PDB entry 4AOD | electron microscopy, 6.00 A resolution (low resolution: residue-level contacts below are approximate; hydrogen-bond / salt-bridge calls are withheld) | chains A and B of the 5 polymer chains in the assembly

Chain A (and B):
Name: Acetylcholine-binding protein type 1
Organism: Biomphalaria glabrata
Notes: chain B of this document is another copy of the same molecule, construct and numbering; everything in this record applies to it too
Amino-acid sequence (205 residues; numbered 1 to 205; the number before each row is that of its first residue):
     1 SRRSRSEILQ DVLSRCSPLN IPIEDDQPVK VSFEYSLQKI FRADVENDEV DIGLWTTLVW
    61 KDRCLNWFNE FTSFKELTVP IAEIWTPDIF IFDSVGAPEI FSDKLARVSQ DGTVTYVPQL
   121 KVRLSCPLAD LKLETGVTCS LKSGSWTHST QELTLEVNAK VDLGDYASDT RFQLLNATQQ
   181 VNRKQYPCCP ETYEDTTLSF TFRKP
Disulfide bonds: C126-C139, C188-C189
Reported in the primary citation:
  - contacts within the chain: C16-C64
  - post-translational modification sites: N176 (proposed by the authors, not directly observed)
  - self-association interface (contacts with another copy of this molecule); pairs are residue here / residue on that copy: R2-D26 (salt bridge), D25-R63 (salt bridge), E70-R3 (salt bridge), F71-F71 (hydrophobic contact), R107

Chain A / chain B interface:
Contacting residue pairs (74):
  I21(A) with S1(B); R5(B); S6(B)
  I23(A) with S1(B); R2(B); R3(B); S6(B)
  E24(A) with S1(B); R2(B); R3(B); S4(B); S6(B)
  D25(A) with S1(B); R2(B); R3(B)
  D26(A) with S1(B); R2(B)
  Q27(A) with S1(B); R2(B)
  V29(A) with S1(B)
  V45(A) with R171(B)
  E46(A) with R42(B); R171(B)
  N47(A) with F41(B); R42(B)
  D48(A) with F41(B); R171(B)
  E49(A) with F41(B); K121(B)
  D88(A) with D103(B); L105(B)
  I89(A) with D103(B)
  F90(A) with F101(B); S102(B); D103(B)
  I91(A) with F101(B)
  F92(A) with Q119(B)
  D93(A) with Q38(B); Q119(B)
  S94(A) with F101(B)
  V95(A) with E99(B); F101(B); K121(B)
  G96(A) with E99(B); F101(B)
  A97(A) with E99(B)
  S125(A) with K39(B)
  P127(A) with D169(B)
  L128(A) with R171(B)
  G144(A) with D103(B)
  S145(A) with L105(B)
  W146(A) with S102(B); D103(B); L105(B); V117(B); Q119(B)
  T147(A) with T78(B); V79(B); L105(B); A106(B); R107(B)
  H148(A) with T78(B); L105(B); R107(B)
  S149(A) with R107(B)
  Q151(A) with F74(B)
  E152(A) with F74(B); L77(B); T78(B); R107(B)
  C188(A) with T115(B)
  C189(A) with T115(B)
  E191(A) with E76(B)
  Y193(A) with R107(B)
Other interface residues (no listed pair), chain A (39 interface residues in all): N20, P190
Other interface residues (no listed pair), chain B (32 interface residues in all): Q10, I100, K104, P118
Interface features reported in the paper:
  - pairs named by the authors: D26(A)-R2(B) (salt bridge), E46(A)-R42(B), D48(A)-R171(B)

Summary:
39 residues of chain A face 32 of chain B across their interface. The paper describes a salt bridge between
D26(A) and R2(B); contacts between E46(A) and R42(B) and D48(A) and R171(B). The paper reports a modification
site at N176(A); a self-association interface involving R2(A), D25(A) and D26(A) among others.
Both chains are Acetylcholine-binding protein type 1 (Biomphalaria glabrata). Entry 4AOD (Biomphalaria
glabrata Acetylcholine-binding protein type 1 (BgAChBP1)) was determined by electron microscopy, deposited
together with 4AOE.
